PDB entry 8JND | electron microscopy, 3.66 A resolution | chains A and I of the 19 polymer chains in the assembly

Chain A:
Protein: Histone H3.1
Source organism: Homo sapiens
UniProt: P68431 (H31_HUMAN); residues 0-135 here correspond to UniProt positions 1-136 (UniProt number = residue number + 1)
Amino-acid sequence (139 residues; each row starts with the number of its first residue; numbers below 1 keep their minus sign (Gly-3 is residue -3)):
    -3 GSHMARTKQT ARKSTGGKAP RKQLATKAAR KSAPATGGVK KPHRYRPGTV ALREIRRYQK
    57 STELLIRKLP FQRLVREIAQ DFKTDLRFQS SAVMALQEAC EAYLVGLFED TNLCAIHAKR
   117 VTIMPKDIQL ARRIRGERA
Disordered / not traced: -3 to 37, 134-135
Construct notes: expression tag (-3 to -1)
Curated features (UniProtKB/Swiss-Prot):
  - modified residue: Arg2 (Asymmetric dimethylarginine), Thr3 (Phosphothreonine), Lys4 (Allysine), Gln5 (5-glutamyl dopamine), Thr6 (Phosphothreonine), Arg8 (Citrulline), Lys9 (N6,N6,N6-trimethyllysine), Ser10 (ADP-ribosylserine), Thr11 (Phosphothreonine), Lys14 (N6-(2-hydroxyisobutyryl)lysine), Arg17 (Asymmetric dimethylarginine), Lys18 (N6-(2-hydroxyisobutyryl)lysine), Lys23 (N6-(2-hydroxyisobutyryl)lysine), Arg26 (Citrulline), Lys27 (N6,N6,N6-trimethyllysine), Ser28 (ADP-ribosylserine), Lys36 (N6,N6,N6-trimethyllysine), Lys37 (N6-methyllysine), Tyr41 (Phosphotyrosine), Lys56 (N6,N6,N6-trimethyllysine) and 8 more in UniProt
  - lipidation: Lys18 (N6-decanoyllysine)

Chain I:
Molecule: 156-nt DNA strand
Source organism: synthetic construct
Sequence (156 nucleotides; numbered 1 to 156; the number before each row is that of its first residue):
     1 ATCAGAATCC CGGTGCCGAG GCCGCTCAAT TGGTCGTAGA CAGCTCTAGC ACCGCTTAAA
    61 CGCACGTACG CGCTGTCCCC CGCGTTTTAA CCGCCAAGGG GATTACACCC AAGACACCAG
   121 GCACGAGACA GAAAAAAACA ACGAAAACGG CCACCA

How chain A and chain I interact:
Pairs across the interface (14):
  Arg40(A) with DG82(I), hydrogen bond to the base
  Tyr41(A) with DA6(I), sugar contact; DG82(I), sugar contact; DC83(I), phosphate contact
  Gly44(A) with DG82(I), hydrogen bond to the phosphate
  Val46(A) with DG82(I), hydrogen bond to the phosphate
  Ala47(A) with DG82(I), hydrogen bond to the phosphate
  Arg49(A) with DA7(I), sugar contact
  Arg63(A) with DA90(I), phosphate contact; DC91(I), salt bridge to the phosphate
  Lys64(A) with DC91(I), hydrogen bond to the phosphate
  Leu65(A) with DA90(I), phosphate contact; DC91(I), hydrogen bond to the phosphate
  Arg69(A) with DA90(I), salt bridge to the phosphate
Other interface residues (no listed pair), chain A (15 interface residues in all): Arg42, Pro43, Thr45, Pro66, Lys115
Other interface residues (no listed pair), chain I (9 interface residues in all): DT8, DC71, DC81

Summary:
15 residues of chain A and 9 residues of chain I are in contact, with 6 hydrogen bonds and 2 salt bridges.
Among the polar pairs are Arg40(A)-DG82(I), Gly44(A)-DG82(I) and Val46(A)-DG82(I).
Here chain A is Histone H3.1 (Homo sapiens) and chain I is a 156-nt DNA strand (synthetic construct). Entry
8JND (The cryo-EM structure of the nonameric RAD51 ring bound to the nucleosome with the linker DNA ...) was
determined by electron microscopy, deposited together with 8JNE, 8JNF, 8XBT, 8XBU and 8XBW.
